PDB entry 6ATT | X-ray diffraction, 3.77 A resolution | chains A and L of the 3 polymer chains in the assembly

Chain A:
Name: Receptor tyrosine-protein kinase erbB-2
Source organism: Homo sapiens
Notes: EC 2.7.10.1
Reference sequence: P04626 (ERBB2_HUMAN); residues 1-630 here correspond to UniProt positions 23-652 (UniProt number = residue number + 22)
Chain sequence (630 residues; row label = number of the first residue in the row):
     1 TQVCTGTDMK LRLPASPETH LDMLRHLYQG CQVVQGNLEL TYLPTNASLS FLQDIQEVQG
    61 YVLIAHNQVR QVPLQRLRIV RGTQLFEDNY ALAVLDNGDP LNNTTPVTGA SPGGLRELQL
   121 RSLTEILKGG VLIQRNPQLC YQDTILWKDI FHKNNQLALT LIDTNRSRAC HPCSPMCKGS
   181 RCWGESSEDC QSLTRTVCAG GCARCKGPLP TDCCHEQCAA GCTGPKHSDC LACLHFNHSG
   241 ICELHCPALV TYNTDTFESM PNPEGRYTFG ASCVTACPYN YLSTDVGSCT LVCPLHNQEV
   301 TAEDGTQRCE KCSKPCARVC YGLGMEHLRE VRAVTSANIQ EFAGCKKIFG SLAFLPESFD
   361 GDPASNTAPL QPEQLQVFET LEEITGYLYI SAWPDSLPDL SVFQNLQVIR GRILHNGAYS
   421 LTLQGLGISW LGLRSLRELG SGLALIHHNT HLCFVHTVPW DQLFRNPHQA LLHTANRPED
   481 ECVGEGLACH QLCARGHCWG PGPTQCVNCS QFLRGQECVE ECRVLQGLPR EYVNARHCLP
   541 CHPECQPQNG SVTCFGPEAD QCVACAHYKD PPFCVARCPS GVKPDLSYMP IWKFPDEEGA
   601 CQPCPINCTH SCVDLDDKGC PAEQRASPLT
Disordered / not traced: 102-109, 576-630
UniProt features mapped onto this chain:
  - modified residue: Thr-160 (Phosphothreonine)
  - glycosylation (N-linked (GlcNAc...) asparagine): Asn-46, Asn-102, Asn-165, Asn-237, Asn-508, Asn-549, Asn-607
Cystine bridges: Cys-4/Cys-31, Cys-140/Cys-170, Cys-173/Cys-182, Cys-177/Cys-190, Cys-198/Cys-205, Cys-202/Cys-213, Cys-214/Cys-222, Cys-218/Cys-230, Cys-233/Cys-242, Cys-246/Cys-273, Cys-277/Cys-289, Cys-293/Cys-309, Cys-312/Cys-316, Cys-320/Cys-345, Cys-453/Cys-482, Cys-489/Cys-498, Cys-493/Cys-506, Cys-509/Cys-518, Cys-522/Cys-538, Cys-541/Cys-554, Cys-545/Cys-562, Cys-565/Cys-574
Covalently attached groups: N-acetylglucosamine (NAG) linked to Asn-46, Asn-165, Asn-237
What the authors report for this chain:
  - post-translational modification sites: Asn-46, Asn-165, Asn-237
  - binding site for N-acetylglucosamine: Asn-46, Asn-165, Asn-237

Chain L:
Name: Antibody 39S Fab light chain
Source organism: Homo sapiens
Notes: antibody fragment or engineered binder
Chain sequence (220 residues; numbered 1 to 220; the number before each row is that of its first residue):
     1 DIVMTQTPLS LSVTPGQPAS ISCKSSQSVF FRSNNKNILA WYLQKPGQPP QLLIYWASSR
    61 ESGVPDRFSG SGSGTDFTLK ISRVEAEDVG VYYCQQYFGS PFTFGPGTKV DIKRTVAAPS
   121 VFIFPPSDEQ LKSGTASVVC LLNNFYPREA KVQWKVDNAL QSGNSQESVT EQDSKDSTYS
   181 LSSTLTLSKA DYEKHKVYAC EVTHQGLSSP VTKSFNRGEC
Cystine bridges: Cys-23/Cys-94, Cys-140/Cys-200

How chain A and chain L interact:
Contacting residue pairs (14; chain A residue first):
  Ala-199(A) / Phe-31(L)
  Ala-199(A) / Ser-33(L)
  Gly-200(A) / Asn-34(L)
  Gly-201(A) / Ser-33(L)  hydrogen bond (backbone-side chain)
  Cys-202(A) / Ser-33(L)  hydrogen bond (backbone-side chain)
  Leu-209(A) / Phe-102(L)  hydrophobic
  Pro-210(A) / Phe-31(L)
  Pro-210(A) / Ile-38(L)  hydrophobic
  Pro-210(A) / Tyr-97(L)
  Pro-210(A) / Phe-98(L)
  Thr-211(A) / Phe-98(L)  hydrogen bond (backbone-backbone)
  Thr-211(A) / Gly-99(L)
  Cys-213(A) / Phe-31(L)  hydrophobic
  Glu-216(A) / Arg-32(L)  salt bridge
Interface residues without a listed pair, chain A (10 interface residues in all): His-215
Interface residues without a listed pair, chain L (10 interface residues in all): Ser-100
The authors on this interface:
  - pairs named by the authors: Gly-201(A)/Ser-33(L), Thr-211(A)/Phe-98(L), Glu-216(A)/Arg-32(L)
  - epitope / paratope residues, chain A: Gly-201(A), Thr-211(A), Glu-216(A)
  - epitope / paratope residues, chain L: Arg-32(L), Ser-33(L), Phe-98(L)

Summary:
The chain A/chain L interface involves 10 residues from each chain, with 3 hydrogen bonds and 1 salt bridge.
Polar contacts include Glu-216(A)/Arg-32(L), Gly-201(A)/Ser-33(L) and Cys-202(A)/Ser-33(L). The authors report
contacts between Gly-201(A) and Ser-33(L), Thr-211(A) and Phe-98(L) and Glu-216(A) and Arg-32(L). From the
paper: a binding site for N-acetylglucosamine at Asn-46(A), Asn-165(A) and Asn-237(A); epitope/paratope
residues Gly-201(A), Thr-211(A) and Arg-32(L) among others.
Chain A is Receptor tyrosine-protein kinase erbB-2 and chain L is Antibody 39S Fab light chain, both from Homo
sapiens; the structure, 39S Fab bound to HER2 ecd, was determined by X-ray diffraction.
